PDB entry 6HV4 | X-ray diffraction, 3.00 A resolution | chains T and U of the 28 polymer chains in the assembly

[Chain T]
Protein: Probable proteasome subunit alpha type-7
Organism: Saccharomyces cerevisiae (strain ATCC 204508 / S288c)
Notes: EC 3.4.25.1
UniProt: P21242 (PSA7_YEAST); residues -3 to 284 here correspond to UniProt positions 1-288 (UniProt number = residue number + 4)
Chain sequence (288 residues; each row starts with the number of its first residue; numbers below 1 keep their minus sign (Met-3 is residue -3)):
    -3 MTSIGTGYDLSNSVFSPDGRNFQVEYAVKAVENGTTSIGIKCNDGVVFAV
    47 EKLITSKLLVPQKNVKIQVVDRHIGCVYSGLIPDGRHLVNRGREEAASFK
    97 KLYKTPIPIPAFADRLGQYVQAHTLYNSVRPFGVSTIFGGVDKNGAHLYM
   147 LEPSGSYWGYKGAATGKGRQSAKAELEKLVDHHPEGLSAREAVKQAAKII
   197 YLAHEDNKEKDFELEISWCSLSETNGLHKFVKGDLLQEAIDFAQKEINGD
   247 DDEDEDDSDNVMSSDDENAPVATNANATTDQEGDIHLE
Unresolved in the structure: -3 to 1, 245-284
Curated features (UniProtKB/Swiss-Prot):
  - modified residue: Thr-2 (N-acetylthreonine)

[Chain U]
Protein: Proteasome subunit alpha type-1
Organism: Saccharomyces cerevisiae (strain ATCC 204508 / S288c)
Notes: EC 3.4.25.1
UniProt: P21243 (PSA1_YEAST); residues -8 to 243 here correspond to UniProt positions 1-252 (UniProt number = residue number + 9)
Chain sequence (252 residues; each row starts with the number of its first residue; numbers below 1 keep their minus sign (Met-8 is residue -8)):
    -8 MSGAAAASAAGYDRHITIFSPEGRLYQVEYAFKATNQTNINSLAVRGKDC
    42 TVVISQKKVPDKLLDPTTVSYIFCISRTIGMVVNGPIPDARNAALRAKAE
    92 AAEFRYKYGYDMPCDVLAKRMANLSQIYTQRAYMRPLGVILTFVSVDEEL
   142 GPSIYKTDPAGYYVGYKATATGPKQQEITTNLENHFKKSKIDHINEESWE
   192 KVVEFAITHMIDALGTEFSKNDLEVGVATKDKFFTLSAENIEERLVAIAE
   242 QD
Unresolved in the structure: -8 to 1, 243

[How chain T and chain U interact]
Contacting residue pairs (65):
  Thr2(T) - His6(U)
  Gly3(T) - His6(U)
  Tyr4(T) - Arg5(U)
  Tyr4(T) - His6(U)
  Tyr4(T) - Tyr21(U)
  Ser9(T) - Arg126(U)
  Val10(T) - His6(U)
  Val10(T) - Gln18(U)
  Phe11(T) - Gln18(U)  hydrogen bond (backbone-side chain)
  Phe11(T) - Tyr21(U)
  Phe11(T) - Ala22(U)  hydrophobic
  Phe11(T) - Ala25(U)  hydrophobic
  Phe11(T) - Arg126(U)
  Phe11(T) - Pro127(U)
  Phe11(T) - Gly129(U)
  Ser12(T) - Tyr21(U)
  Pro13(T) - Tyr21(U)  hydrophobic
  Pro13(T) - Lys24(U)  hydrogen bond (backbone-side chain)
  Asp14(T) - Lys24(U)
  Gly15(T) - Tyr21(U)
  Gly15(T) - Ala25(U)
  Lys37(T) - Asp56(U)  salt bridge
  Asp110(T) - Arg82(U)
  Gln114(T) - Arg82(U)  hydrogen bond (side chain-backbone)
  Gln114(T) - Asn83(U)
  Gln114(T) - Leu86(U)
  Gln117(T) - Pro79(U)
  Gln117(T) - Asp80(U)
  Gln117(T) - Asn83(U)  hydrogen bond
  Gln117(T) - Arg126(U)
  Thr120(T) - Arg126(U)  hydrogen bond (backbone-side chain)
  Leu121(T) - Asn83(U)
  Leu121(T) - Tyr124(U)
  Leu121(T) - Arg126(U)
  Leu121(T) - Leu128(U)  hydrophobic
  Tyr122(T) - Tyr124(U)
  Tyr122(T) - Met125(U)  hydrophobic
  Ser150(T) - Pro79(U)
  Gly151(T) - Pro79(U)
  Ser152(T) - Ile78(U)
  Ser152(T) - Pro79(U)
  Tyr153(T) - Arg82(U)  hydrogen bond (backbone-side chain)
  Trp154(T) - Leu55(U)  hydrophobic
  Trp154(T) - Thr59(U)
  Trp154(T) - Val60(U)  hydrophobic
  Trp154(T) - Ser61(U)
  Trp154(T) - Tyr62(U)
  Trp154(T) - Ile78(U)  hydrophobic
  Trp154(T) - Arg82(U)
  Gly155(T) - Leu55(U)
  Gly155(T) - Asp56(U)  hydrogen bond (backbone-backbone)
  Gly155(T) - Thr59(U)  hydrogen bond (backbone-side chain)
  Tyr156(T) - Leu54(U)
  Tyr156(T) - Leu55(U)
  Tyr156(T) - Asp56(U)
  Lys157(T) - Lys53(U)
  Lys157(T) - Leu54(U)  hydrogen bond (backbone-backbone)
  Gly158(T) - Leu54(U)
  Lys169(T) - Asp52(U)
  Lys169(T) - Leu54(U)
  Leu172(T) - Leu54(U)  hydrophobic
  Glu173(T) - Asp52(U)
  Glu173(T) - Lys53(U)  salt bridge
  Glu173(T) - Leu54(U)
  Asp177(T) - Lys53(U)  salt bridge
Also at the interface, not in a pair above, chain T (32 interface residues in all): Tyr145, Val176
Also at the interface, not in a pair above, chain U (29 interface residues in all): Pro57

[Summary]
The interface between chain T and chain U involves 32 residues on one side and 29 on the other, with 9
hydrogen bonds and 3 salt bridges. Polar pairs include Lys37(T)-Asp56(U), Glu173(T)-Lys53(U) and
Asp177(T)-Lys53(U).
Chain T is Probable proteasome subunit alpha type-7 and chain U is Proteasome subunit alpha type-1, both from
Saccharomyces cerevisiae (strain ATCC 204508 / S288c); the structure, Yeast 20S proteasome with human beta2i
(1-53) in complex with ONX 0914, was determined by X-ray diffraction, deposited together with 6HTB, 6HTC,
6HTD, 6HTP, 6HTR, 6HUB and 30 further entries.
